9ES7 - chains A and G of the 18 polymer chains in the assembly; structure by electron microscopy, 1.94 A resolution.

[Chain A]
Name: Cytochrome b6
From: Spinacia oleracea
UniProtKB: P00165 (CYB6_SPIOL); residues 1-215 here = UniProt positions 1-215
Chain sequence (215 residues; row label = number of the first residue in the row):
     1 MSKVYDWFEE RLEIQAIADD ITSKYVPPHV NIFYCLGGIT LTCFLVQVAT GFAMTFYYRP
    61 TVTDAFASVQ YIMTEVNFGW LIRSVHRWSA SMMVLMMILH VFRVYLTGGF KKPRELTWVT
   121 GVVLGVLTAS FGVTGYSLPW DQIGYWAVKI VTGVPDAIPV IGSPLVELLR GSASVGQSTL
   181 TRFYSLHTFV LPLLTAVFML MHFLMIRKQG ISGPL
Not modelled in the structure: 1
Glycans and other covalent adducts: heme c (HEC) linked to Cys-35
Metal / ion sites: heme Fe site 1: His-86, His-187; heme Fe site 2: His-100, His-202
Small-molecule neighbours:
  - beta-carotene (BCR): Ile-32, Phe-33, Ile-39, Met-96, Leu-99
  - chlorophyll a (CLA): Met-97, Ile-98, Val-101, Phe-102, Tyr-105, Gly-125, Val-126, Ala-129, Ser-130, Val-133, Thr-134, Phe-183
  - heme c (HEC): Val-30, Asn-31, Tyr-34, Gly-38, Leu-41, Thr-42, Phe-203, Ile-206, Arg-207, Gly-210, Ile-211
  - heme (HEM), molecule 1: Tyr-34, Gly-37, Gly-38, Thr-40, Leu-41, Met-93, Met-97, His-100, Val-101, Arg-103, Val-104, Gly-109, Arg-114, Thr-117, Trp-118, Gly-121, Val-122, Leu-124, Thr-128, Met-199, His-202, Phe-203, Ile-206, Gly-210, Ile-211, Ser-212
  - heme (HEM), molecule 2: Phe-44, Gln-47, Val-48, Gly-51, Phe-52, Met-54, Thr-55, Tyr-58, Arg-83, His-86, Arg-87, Ala-90, Met-93, Thr-128, Phe-131, Gly-135, Leu-138, Pro-139, Tyr-184, His-187, Thr-188, Pro-192
Reported in the primary citation:
  - catalytic residues: Asp-20, Arg-207 (proposed by the authors, not directly observed)

[Chain G]
Name: Cytochrome b6-f complex subunit 5
From: Spinacia oleracea
UniProtKB: P69461 (PETG_SPIOL); residues 1-37 here = UniProt positions 1-37
Chain sequence (37 residues; row label = number of the first residue in the row):
     1 MIEVFLFGIV LGLIPITLAG LFVTAYLQYR RGDQLDL
Not modelled in the structure: 35-37
Small-molecule neighbours: beta-carotene (BCR): Leu-13, Ile-16, Thr-17, Ala-19, Gly-20, Val-23

[Chain A / chain G interface]
Pairs across the interface (8; chain A residue first):
  Phe-33(A) with Gly-20(G); Leu-21(G), hydrophobic
  Arg-87(A) with Glu-3(G), salt bridge
  Ser-91(A) with Leu-6(G)
  Phe-102(A) with Leu-18(G), hydrophobic
  Leu-106(A) with Leu-21(G), hydrophobic
  Ile-143(A) with Met-1(G), hydrophobic
  Leu-215(A) with Gln-28(G), hydrogen bond (backbone-side chain)
Interface residues without a listed pair, chain A (14 interface residues in all): His-29, Asn-31, Trp-88, Met-92, Leu-95, Leu-99, Arg-103
Interface residues without a listed pair, chain G (15 interface residues in all): Ile-9, Val-10, Leu-13, Ile-14, Thr-17, Phe-22, Thr-24, Ala-25

[In short]
The interface between chain A and chain G involves 14 residues on one side and 15 on the other; the contacts
include 1 hydrogen bond and 1 salt bridge. Polar contacts include Arg-87(A)/Glu-3(G) and Leu-215(A)/Gln-28(G).
Beta-carotene is bound between chain A and chain G. The paper reports catalytic residues Asp-20(A) and
Arg-207(A).
Here chain A is Cytochrome b6 and chain G is Cytochrome b6-f complex subunit 5, both from Spinacia oleracea.
Entry 9ES7 (Cryo-EM structure of Spinacia oleracea cytochrome b6f complex with water molecules at 1.94 A
resolution) was determined by electron microscopy together with 9ES8 and 9ES9 from the same study.
